Entry 8RM7 (X-ray diffraction, 2.25 A resolution); this record covers chains A and C of the 4 polymer chains in the assembly.

== Chain A ==
Protein: Isoform 2 of Androgen receptor
Source organism: Homo sapiens
UniProtKB: P10275 (ANDR_HUMAN), isoform P10275-2; residues 556-628 here correspond to UniProt positions 25-97 (UniProt number = residue number - 531)
Amino-acid sequence (73 residues; numbered 556 to 628; the number before each row is that of its first residue):
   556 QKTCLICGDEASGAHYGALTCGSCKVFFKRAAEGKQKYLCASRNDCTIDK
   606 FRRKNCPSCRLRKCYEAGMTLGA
Differences from the reference sequence: conflict Ala569 (Cys38 in P10275)
Ion coordination: Zn2+ site 1: Cys559, Cys562, Cys576, Cys579; Zn2+ site 2: Cys595, Cys601, Cys611, Cys614

== Chain C ==
Molecule: MMTV-177 GRE/ARE Chain C
Source organism: Homo sapiens
Sequence (18 nucleotides; row label = number of the first residue in the row):
     1 TTAGAACAGTTTGTAACA

== How chain A and chain C interact ==
Pairs across the interface (13):
  Ser567(A) with DT2(C), phosphate contact
  Gly568(A) with DT2(C), phosphate contact
  Ala569(A) with DT2(C), hydrogen bond to the phosphate; DA3(C), phosphate contact
  His570(A) with DA3(C), salt bridge to the phosphate
  Tyr571(A) with DA3(C), hydrogen bond to the phosphate; DG4(C), hydrogen bond to the phosphate
  Lys580(A) with DG4(C), hydrogen bond to the base
  Lys584(A) with DG4(C), salt bridge to the phosphate
  Arg585(A) with DA6(C), base contact
  Lys609(A) with DT11(C), phosphate contact; DT12(C), salt bridge to the phosphate
  Leu626(A) with DG4(C), phosphate contact
Interface residues without a listed pair, chain A (11 interface residues in all): Val581
Interface residues without a listed pair, chain C (7 interface residues in all): DA5

== Summary ==
The interface between chain A and chain C involves 11 residues on one side and 7 on the other; the contacts
include 4 hydrogen bonds and 3 salt bridges. Polar contacts include Lys580(A)-DG4(C), Ala569(A)-DT2(C) and
Tyr571(A)-DA3(C).
Chain A is Isoform 2 of Androgen receptor and chain C is MMTV-177 GRE/ARE Chain C, both from Homo sapiens; the
structure, Crystal Structure of Human Androgen Receptor DNA Binding Domain Bound to its Response Element:
MMTV-177 GRE/ARE, was determined by X-ray diffraction (same publication as 8RM6).
